PDB entry 4R99 | X-ray diffraction, 1.80 A resolution | chains A and B of the 4 polymer chains in the assembly

# Chain A (and B)
Name: Uricase
Organism: Bacillus fastidiosus
Notes: EC 3.1.2.4; chain B of this document is another copy of the same molecule, construct and numbering; everything in this record applies to it too
Reference sequence: C5HDG5 (C5HDG5_9BACI); residues 3-322 here correspond to UniProt positions 1-320 (UniProt number = residue number - 2)
Amino-acid sequence (335 residues; each row starts with the number of its first residue):
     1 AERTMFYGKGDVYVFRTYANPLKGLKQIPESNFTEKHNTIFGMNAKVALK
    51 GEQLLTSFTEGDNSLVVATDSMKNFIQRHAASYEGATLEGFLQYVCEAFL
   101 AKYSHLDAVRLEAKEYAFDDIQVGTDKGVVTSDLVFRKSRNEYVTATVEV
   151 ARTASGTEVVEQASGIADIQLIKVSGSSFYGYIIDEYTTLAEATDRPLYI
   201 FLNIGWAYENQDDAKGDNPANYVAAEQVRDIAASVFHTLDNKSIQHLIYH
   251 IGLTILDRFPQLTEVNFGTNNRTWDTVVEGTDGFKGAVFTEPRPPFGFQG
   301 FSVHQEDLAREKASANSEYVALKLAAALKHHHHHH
Not modelled in the structure: 177-178, 191-195, 325-335 (chain B: 1, 190-194, 324-335)
Differences from the reference sequence: expression tag (1-2, 323-335); conflict Val-144 (Ala142 in C5HDG5)

# Chain A / chain B interface
Residue-residue contacts (138):
  Tyr-13(A) / Phe-289(B)
  Tyr-13(A) / Thr-290(B)  hydrogen bond (backbone-side chain)
  Tyr-13(A) / Glu-291(B)
  Val-14(A) / Phe-289(B)
  Phe-15(A) / Trp-274(B)
  Phe-15(A) / Ala-287(B)
  Phe-15(A) / Val-288(B)
  Phe-15(A) / Phe-289(B)  hydrogen bond (backbone-backbone)
  Phe-15(A) / Thr-290(B)
  Phe-15(A) / Glu-291(B)
  Arg-16(A) / Gly-286(B)
  Arg-16(A) / Ala-287(B)
  Thr-17(A) / Phe-284(B)  hydrogen bond (side chain-backbone)
  Thr-17(A) / Gly-286(B)
  Thr-17(A) / Ala-287(B)  hydrogen bond (backbone-backbone)
  Thr-17(A) / Phe-289(B)
  Tyr-18(A) / Val-174(B)
  Tyr-18(A) / Phe-284(B)
  Pro-29(A) / Gly-124(B)
  Pro-29(A) / Val-129(B)
  Glu-30(A) / Gly-124(B)
  Asn-32(A) / Val-129(B)
  Ile-40(A) / Ile-172(B)  hydrophobic
  Gln-77(A) / Val-277(B)
  Gln-77(A) / Val-288(B)
  Gln-77(A) / Thr-290(B)  hydrogen bond
  Ala-80(A) / Val-288(B)  hydrophobic
  Ala-81(A) / Val-278(B)  hydrophobic
  Ala-81(A) / Gly-286(B)
  Ala-81(A) / Val-288(B)
  Tyr-116(A) / Tyr-199(B)
  Tyr-116(A) / Trp-274(B)  hydrophobic
  Tyr-116(A) / Glu-291(B)  hydrogen bond
  Phe-118(A) / Ile-172(B)  hydrophobic
  Phe-118(A) / Trp-274(B)  hydrophobic
  Ile-121(A) / Ala-233(B)  hydrophobic
  Val-123(A) / Ala-233(B)
  Val-123(A) / Ser-234(B)
  Val-123(A) / His-237(B)
  Gly-124(A) / Pro-29(B)
  Gly-124(A) / Glu-30(B)
  Gly-124(A) / Ser-234(B)  hydrogen bond (backbone-side chain)
  Gly-124(A) / Leu-322(B)
  Thr-125(A) / Leu-322(B)
  Asp-126(A) / Leu-322(B)
  Val-129(A) / Pro-29(B)
  Val-129(A) / Asn-32(B)
  Ser-132(A) / His-237(B)  hydrogen bond
  Asp-133(A) / Val-174(B)
  Asp-133(A) / His-237(B)
  Leu-134(A) / Ile-172(B)
  Leu-134(A) / Lys-173(B)
  Leu-134(A) / Val-174(B)  hydrogen bond (backbone-backbone)
  Val-135(A) / Ile-172(B)
  Val-135(A) / Lys-173(B)
  Val-135(A) / Phe-236(B)  hydrophobic
  Val-135(A) / His-237(B)
  Phe-136(A) / Gln-170(B)
  Phe-136(A) / Leu-171(B)
  Phe-136(A) / Ile-172(B)  hydrogen bond (backbone-backbone)
  Arg-137(A) / Asn-141(B)
  Arg-137(A) / Glu-142(B)  salt bridge
  Arg-137(A) / Gln-170(B)
  Arg-137(A) / Leu-171(B)
  Lys-138(A) / Asn-141(B)
  Lys-138(A) / Gln-170(B)  hydrogen bond (backbone-backbone)
  Lys-138(A) / Tyr-199(B)
  Ser-139(A) / Asn-141(B)
  Arg-140(A) / Arg-140(B)  hydrogen bond (side chain-backbone)
  Arg-140(A) / Asn-141(B)  hydrogen bond (backbone-side chain)
  Arg-140(A) / Glu-142(B)
  Arg-140(A) / Asp-168(B)  hydrogen bond (side chain-backbone)
  Arg-140(A) / Gln-170(B)  hydrogen bond
  Asn-141(A) / Asp-119(B)
  Asn-141(A) / Arg-137(B)
  Asn-141(A) / Lys-138(B)
  Asn-141(A) / Ser-139(B)
  Asn-141(A) / Arg-140(B)  hydrogen bond (side chain-backbone)
  Asn-141(A) / Asn-141(B)
  Glu-142(A) / Arg-137(B)  salt bridge
  Glu-142(A) / Arg-140(B)
  Asp-168(A) / Arg-140(B)  salt bridge
  Gln-170(A) / Phe-136(B)
  Gln-170(A) / Arg-137(B)
  Gln-170(A) / Lys-138(B)  hydrogen bond (backbone-backbone)
  Gln-170(A) / Arg-140(B)
  Leu-171(A) / Phe-136(B)
  Leu-171(A) / Arg-137(B)
  Ile-172(A) / Ile-40(B)  hydrophobic
  Ile-172(A) / Phe-118(B)  hydrophobic
  Ile-172(A) / Leu-134(B)
  Ile-172(A) / Val-135(B)
  Ile-172(A) / Phe-136(B)  hydrogen bond (backbone-backbone)
  Lys-173(A) / Leu-134(B)
  Lys-173(A) / Val-135(B)
  Val-174(A) / Tyr-18(B)
  Val-174(A) / Leu-134(B)  hydrogen bond (backbone-backbone)
  Val-174(A) / Phe-136(B)  hydrophobic
  Tyr-199(A) / Tyr-116(B)
  Tyr-199(A) / Lys-138(B)
  Ala-233(A) / Ile-121(B)  hydrophobic
  Ala-233(A) / Val-123(B)
  Ser-234(A) / Val-123(B)
  Ser-234(A) / Gly-124(B)  hydrogen bond (side chain-backbone)
  Phe-236(A) / Val-135(B)  hydrophobic
  His-237(A) / Val-123(B)
  His-237(A) / Ser-132(B)  hydrogen bond
  His-237(A) / Val-135(B)
  Trp-274(A) / Phe-15(B)
  Trp-274(A) / Tyr-116(B)  hydrophobic
  Trp-274(A) / Phe-118(B)  hydrophobic
  Val-277(A) / Gln-77(B)
  Val-278(A) / Gln-77(B)
  Val-278(A) / Ala-81(B)  hydrophobic
  Phe-284(A) / Thr-17(B)  hydrogen bond (backbone-side chain)
  Phe-284(A) / Tyr-18(B)
  Gly-286(A) / Arg-16(B)
  Gly-286(A) / Thr-17(B)
  Gly-286(A) / Ala-81(B)
  Ala-287(A) / Phe-15(B)
  Ala-287(A) / Arg-16(B)
  Ala-287(A) / Thr-17(B)  hydrogen bond (backbone-backbone)
  Val-288(A) / Phe-15(B)
  Val-288(A) / Gln-77(B)
  Val-288(A) / Ala-81(B)  hydrophobic
  Phe-289(A) / Tyr-13(B)
  Phe-289(A) / Val-14(B)
  Phe-289(A) / Phe-15(B)  hydrogen bond (backbone-backbone)
  Phe-289(A) / Thr-17(B)
  Thr-290(A) / Tyr-13(B)  hydrogen bond (side chain-backbone)
  Thr-290(A) / Phe-15(B)
  Thr-290(A) / Gln-77(B)
  Glu-291(A) / Tyr-13(B)
  Glu-291(A) / Phe-15(B)
  Glu-291(A) / Tyr-116(B)  hydrogen bond
  Leu-322(A) / Gly-124(B)
  Leu-322(A) / Thr-125(B)
  Leu-322(A) / Asp-126(B)
Also at the interface, not in a pair above, chain A (60 interface residues in all): Ser-31, Thr-39, Arg-78, Asp-119, Asp-230, Thr-238
Also at the interface, not in a pair above, chain B (61 interface residues in all): Ser-31, Arg-78, Ala-80, Gln-122, Asp-133, Arg-229, Thr-238, Lys-285

# Overview
The interface between chain A and chain B involves 60 residues on one side and 61 on the other, with 26
hydrogen bonds and 3 salt bridges. Polar pairs include Arg-137(A)/Glu-142(B), Asp-168(A)/Arg-140(B) and
Tyr-13(A)/Thr-290(B).
Both chains are Uricase (Bacillus fastidiosus). Entry 4R99 (Crystal structure of a uricase from Bacillus
fastidious) was determined by X-ray diffraction together with 4R8X from the same study.
